PDB entry 2P66 | X-ray diffraction, 2.50 A resolution | chains D and A of the 4 polymer chains in the assembly

Chain D:
Molecule: 6-nt DNA strand
Sequence (6 nucleotides; each row starts with the number of its first residue; numbering starts at 0):
     0 XGTCGG
Modified positions: 3DR (1',2'-dideoxyribofuranose-5'-phosphate) at position 0

Chain A:
Name: DNA polymerase beta
Source organism: Homo sapiens
Notes: EC 2.7.7.7, 4.2.99.-
UniProt: P06746 (DPOLB_HUMAN); residues 1-335 here = UniProt positions 1-335
Amino-acid sequence (335 residues; numbered 1 to 335; the number before each row is that of its first residue):
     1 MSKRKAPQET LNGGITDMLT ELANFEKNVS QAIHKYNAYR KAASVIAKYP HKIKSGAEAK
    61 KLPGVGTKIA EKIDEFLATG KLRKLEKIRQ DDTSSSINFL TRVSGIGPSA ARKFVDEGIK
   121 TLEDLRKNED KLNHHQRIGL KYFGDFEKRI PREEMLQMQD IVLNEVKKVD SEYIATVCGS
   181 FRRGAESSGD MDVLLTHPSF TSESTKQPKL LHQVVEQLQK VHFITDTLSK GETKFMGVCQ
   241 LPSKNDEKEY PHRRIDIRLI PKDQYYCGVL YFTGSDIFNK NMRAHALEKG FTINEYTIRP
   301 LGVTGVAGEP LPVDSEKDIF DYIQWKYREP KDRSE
Disordered / not traced: 1-6, 205-207
Ion coordination: Na+ site 1: Lys60, Leu62, Val65; Na+ site 2: Thr101, Val103, Ile106 (shared with 1 residue of chain C)
Curated features (UniProtKB/Swiss-Prot):
  - region: Arg183 to Asp192 (DNA-binding)
  - active site: Lys72 (Nucleophile)
  - binding site (K(+)): Lys60, Leu62, Val65, Thr101, Val103, Ile106
  - binding site (Na(+)): Lys60, Leu62, Val65, Thr101, Val103, Ile106
  - binding site (dATP): Arg149, Ser180, Arg183, Gly189, Asp190
  - binding site (dCTP): Arg149, Ser180, Arg183, Gly189, Asp190
  - binding site (dGTP): Arg149, Ser180, Arg183, Gly189, Asp190, Asp192
  - binding site (dTTP): Arg149, Ser180, Arg183, Gly189, Asp190
  - binding site (Mg(2+)): Asp190, Asp192, Asp256
  - modified residue: Lys72 (N6-acetyllysine), Arg83 (Omega-N-methylarginine), Arg152 (Omega-N-methylarginine)
  - cross-link (Glycyl lysine isopeptide (Lys-Gly)): Lys41 (interchain with G-Cter in ubiquitin), Lys61 (interchain with G-Cter in ubiquitin), Lys81 (interchain with G-Cter in ubiquitin)
  - natural variant: Leu22 (L22P: Found in a gastric cancer sample; uncertain significance), Tyr39 (Y39C: Found in a gastric cancer sample; uncertain significance), Gly118 (G118V: Decreased DNA-directed DNA polymerase activity), Arg137 (R137Q: Decreased function in base-excision repair), Arg149 (R149I: Decreased DNA-directed DNA polymerase activity), Asp160 (D160N: Found in a gastric cancer sample; uncertain significance), Cys239 (C239R: Found in a gastric cancer sample; uncertain significance), Lys289 (K289M: Found in a colon cancer sample; uncertain significance), Asn294 (N294D: Found in a gastric cancer sample; uncertain significance), Glu295 (E295K: Found in a gastric cancer sample; uncertain significance)
  - mutagenesis: Phe25 (F25W: No effect on 5'-dRP lyase activity. Decreased ssDNA binding), His34 (H34G: Decreased 5'-dRP lyase activity. Decreased ssDNA binding), Lys35 (K35A: Decreased 5'-dRP lyase activity. Decreased ssDNA binding. Loss of 5'-dRP lyase activity; when associated with A-68 and A-72. Decreased ssDNA binding; when associated with A-68 and A-72 ...), Tyr39 (Y39F: No effect on 5'-dRP lyase activity; Y39Q: Abolishes DNA polymerase and 5'-dRP lyase activity), Lys41 (K41R: Abolishes ubiquitination; when associated with R-61 and R-81), Lys60 (K60A: Decreased 5'-dRP lyase activity. Decreased ssDNA binding), Lys61 (K61R: Abolishes ubiquitination; when associated with R-41 and R-81), Lys68 (K68A: No effect on 5'-dRP lyase activity. Decreased ssDNA binding. Loss of 5'-dRP lyase activity; when associated with A-35 and A-72. Decreased ssDNA binding; when associated with A-35 and A-72 ...), Glu71 (E71Q: No effect on 5'-dRP lyase activity. No effect on structure shown by circular dichroism. No effect on ssDNA binding), Lys72 (K72A: Severely reduced 5'-dRP lyase activity. Does not affect ssDNA binding. Loss of 5'-dRP lyase activity; when associated with A-35 and A-68. Decreased ssDNA binding ...), Glu75 (E75A: Slightly decreased 5'-dRP lyase activity. Decreased ssDNA binding. No effect on structure shown by circular dichroism), Lys81 (K81R: Abolishes ubiquitination; when associated with R-41 and R-61), 5 further mutagenesis entries in UniProt

Chain D / chain A interface:
Pairs across the interface - 18 pairs, chain D then chain A:
  3DR_0(D) - Lys35(A)  hydrogen bond to the phosphate
  3DR_0(D) - Lys68(A)  salt bridge to the phosphate
  DG1(D) - His34(A)  base contact
  DG1(D) - Lys35(A)  salt bridge to the phosphate
  DG1(D) - Ala38(A)  sugar contact
  DG1(D) - Tyr39(A)  sugar contact
  DG1(D) - Lys68(A)  phosphate contact
  DG1(D) - Ile69(A)  phosphate contact
  DT2(D) - Gly64(A)  sugar contact
  DT2(D) - Val65(A)  phosphate contact
  DT2(D) - Gly66(A)  hydrogen bond to the phosphate
  DT2(D) - Thr67(A)  phosphate contact
  DT2(D) - Lys68(A)  hydrogen bond to the phosphate
  DT2(D) - Ile69(A)  hydrogen bond to the phosphate
  DC3(D) - Leu62(A)  phosphate contact
  DC3(D) - Gly64(A)  hydrogen bond to the phosphate
  DC3(D) - Val65(A)  phosphate contact
  DC3(D) - Gly66(A)  phosphate contact
Other interface residues (no listed pair), chain A (15 interface residues in all): Glu26, Lys41, Pro63, Ala70

Summary:
4 residues of chain D face 15 of chain A across their interface; the contacts include 5 hydrogen bonds and 2
salt bridges. Polar pairs include 3DR_0(D)-Lys35(A), DT2(D)-Gly66(A) and DT2(D)-Lys68(A).
Here chain D is a 6-nt DNA strand and chain A is DNA polymerase beta (Homo sapiens). Entry 2P66 (Human DNA
Polymerase beta complexed with tetrahydrofuran (abasic site) containing DNA) was determined by X-ray
diffraction.
